3DY4 - chains M and 2 of the 28 polymer chains in the assembly; structure by X-ray diffraction, 2.80 A resolution.

Chain M:
Name: Proteasome component PRE4
Source organism: Saccharomyces cerevisiae
Notes: EC 3.4.25.1
UniProt: P30657 (PSB4_YEAST); the construct lacks a stretch of the UniProt sequence and is renumbered around it, so the offset changes along the chain: -8 to -1 = UniProt 34-41; 1-70 = UniProt 42-111; 74-92 = UniProt 120-138; 93-105 = UniProt 141-153; 3 more segments
Amino-acid sequence (233 residues; each row starts with the number of its first residue; note: 6 numbers in that range are skipped by the numbering (no residue carries them; nothing is unmodelled there); a row labelled like 71B-71D holds insertion residues (71B, then the next letters in order); numbers below 1 keep their minus sign (Thr-8 is residue -8)):
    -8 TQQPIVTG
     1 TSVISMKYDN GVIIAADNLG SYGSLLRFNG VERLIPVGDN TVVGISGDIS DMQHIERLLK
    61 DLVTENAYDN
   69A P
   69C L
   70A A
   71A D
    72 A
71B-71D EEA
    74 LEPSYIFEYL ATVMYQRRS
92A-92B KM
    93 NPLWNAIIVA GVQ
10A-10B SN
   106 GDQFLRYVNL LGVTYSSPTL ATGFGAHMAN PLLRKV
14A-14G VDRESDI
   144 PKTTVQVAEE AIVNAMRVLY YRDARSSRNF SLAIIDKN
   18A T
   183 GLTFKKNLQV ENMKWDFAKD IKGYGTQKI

Chain 2:
Name: Proteasome component PRE3
Source organism: Saccharomyces cerevisiae
Notes: EC 3.4.25.1
UniProt: P38624 (PSB6_YEAST); the construct lacks a stretch of the UniProt sequence and is renumbered around it, so the offset changes along the chain: 1-70 = UniProt 20-89; 72-92 = UniProt 90-110; 94-105 = UniProt 111-122; 106-181 = UniProt 125-200; 1 more segments
Amino-acid sequence (196 residues; numbered 1 to 187 plus 12 insertion-coded residues; 3 numbers in that range are skipped by the numbering (no residue carries them; nothing is unmodelled there); the number before each row is that of its first residue; a row labelled like 10A-10B holds insertion residues (10A, then the next letters in order)):
     1 TSIMAVTFKD GVILGADSRT TTGAYIANRV TDKLTRVHDK IWCCRSGSAA DTQAIADIVQ
    61 YHLELYTSQY
    72 GTPSTETAAS VFKELCYENK D
    94 NLTAGIIVAG YD
10A-10B DK
   106 NKGEVYTIPL GGSVHKLPYA IAGSGSTFIY GYCDKNFREN MSKEETVDFI KHSLSQAIKW
   166 DGSSGGVIRM VVLTAA
   183 GVERL
18A-18J IFYPDEYEQL
UniProt features mapped onto this chain:
  - active site: Thr1 (Nucleophile)

Interface between chain M and chain 2:
Contacting residue pairs - 58 pairs, chain M then chain 2:
  Ser24(M) with Trp165(2); Asp166(2); Gly167(2), hydrogen bond (backbone-backbone)
  Leu25(M) with Phe133(2), hydrophobic; Trp165(2)
  Leu26(M) with Lys164(2); Trp165(2), hydrogen bond (backbone-backbone); Gly167(2)
  Arg27(M) with Trp165(2)
  Phe129(M) with Ala24(2), hydrophobic; Tyr25(2), hydrophobic
  Tyr163(M) with Glu18H(2), hydrogen bond
  Tyr164(M) with Ile26(2); Arg29(2)
  Arg165(M) with Ala24(2); Tyr25(2); Ile26(2), hydrogen bond (backbone-backbone); Ala27(2), hydrogen bond (side chain-backbone); Arg29(2)
  Asp166(M) with Ala24(2)
  Ala167(M) with Arg19(2); Thr21(2); Ala24(2), hydrogen bond (backbone-backbone); Ile26(2); Gly167(2)
  Arg171(M) with Asp18E(2), salt bridge; Glu18H(2), salt bridge
  Lys196(M) with Arg29(2), hydrogen bond (backbone-side chain)
  Trp197(M) with Tyr18C(2); Pro18D(2); Arg29(2); Gly171(2); Val172(2), hydrophobic
  Asp198(M) with Tyr18C(2)
  Phe199(M) with Arg29(2); Val30(2), hydrophobic
  Ala200(M) with Val30(2), hydrophobic; Arg174(2), hydrogen bond (backbone-side chain)
  Lys201(M) with Tyr18C(2)
  Ile203(M) with Val30(2); Arg174(2)
  Lys204(M) with Asp32(2); Arg186(2)
  Gly205(M) with Asp32(2), hydrogen bond (backbone-side chain)
  Tyr206(M) with Thr35(2); Arg45(2); Gln53(2), hydrogen bond (side chain-backbone); Ala56(2); Asp57(2), hydrogen bond
  Gln209(M) with Asp32(2); Leu34(2); Thr35(2); Arg36(2), hydrogen bond (side chain-backbone); Trp42(2); Arg186(2)
  Ile211(M) with Arg36(2); Trp42(2), hydrophobic; Arg186(2), hydrogen bond (backbone-side chain)
Interface residues without a listed pair, chain M (26 interface residues in all): Met133, Arg168, Met195
Interface residues without a listed pair, chain 2 (34 interface residues in all): Ile18A, Asn28, Ile163, Ser168

In short:
26 residues of chain M and 34 residues of chain 2 are in contact, with 13 hydrogen bonds and 2 salt bridges.
Among the polar pairs are Arg171(M)-Glu18H(2), Arg171(M)-Asp18E(2) and Tyr163(M)-Glu18H(2). Curated annotation
(UniProt) lists active-site residue Thr1(2) on chain 2.
Chain M is Proteasome component PRE4 and chain 2 is Proteasome component PRE3, both from Saccharomyces
cerevisiae; the structure, Crystal structure of yeast 20S proteasome in complex with spirolactacystin, was
determined by X-ray diffraction, deposited together with 3DY3.
